7TPP - chains C and D of the 5 polymer chains in the assembly; structure by electron microscopy, 4.10 A resolution (low resolution: residue-level contacts below are approximate; hydrogen-bond / salt-bridge calls are withheld).

# Chain C
Protein: Coagulation factor Va
Organism: Homo sapiens
Notes: fragment: domains A1 and A2
UniProt: P12259 (FA5_HUMAN); residues 1-709 here correspond to UniProt positions 29-737 (UniProt number = residue number + 28)
Chain sequence (709 residues; each row starts with the number of its first residue):
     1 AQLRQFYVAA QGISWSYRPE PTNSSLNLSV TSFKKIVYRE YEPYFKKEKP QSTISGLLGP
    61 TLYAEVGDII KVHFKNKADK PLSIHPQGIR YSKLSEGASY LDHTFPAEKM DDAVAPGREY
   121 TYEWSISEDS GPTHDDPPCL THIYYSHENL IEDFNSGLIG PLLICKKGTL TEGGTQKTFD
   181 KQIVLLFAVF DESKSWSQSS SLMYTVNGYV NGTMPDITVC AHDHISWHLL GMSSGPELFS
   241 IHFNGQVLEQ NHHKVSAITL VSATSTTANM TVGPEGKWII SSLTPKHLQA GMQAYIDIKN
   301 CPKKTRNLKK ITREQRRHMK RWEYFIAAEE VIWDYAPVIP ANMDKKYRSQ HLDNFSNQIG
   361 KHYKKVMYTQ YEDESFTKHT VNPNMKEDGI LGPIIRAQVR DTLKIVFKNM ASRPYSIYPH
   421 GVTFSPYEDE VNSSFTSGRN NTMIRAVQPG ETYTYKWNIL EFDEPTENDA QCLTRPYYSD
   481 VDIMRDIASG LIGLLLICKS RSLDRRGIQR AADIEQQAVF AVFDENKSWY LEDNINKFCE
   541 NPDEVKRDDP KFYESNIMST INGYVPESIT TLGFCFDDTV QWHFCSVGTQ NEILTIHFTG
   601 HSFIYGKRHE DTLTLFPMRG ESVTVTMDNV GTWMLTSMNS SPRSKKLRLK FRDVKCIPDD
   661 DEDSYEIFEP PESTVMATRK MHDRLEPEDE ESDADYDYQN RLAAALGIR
Disulfides: C139-C165, C220-C301, C472-C498
UniProt features mapped onto this chain:
  - binding site (Ca(2+)): D111, D112
  - site (Cleavage): R306, N307, R506, G507, R679, K680, R709
  - modified residue: T612 (Phosphothreonine), Y665 (Sulfotyrosine), Y696 (Sulfotyrosine), Y698 (Sulfotyrosine)
  - glycosylation (N-linked (GlcNAc...) asparagine): N23, N27, N211, N269, N354, N432, N440, N526
What the authors report for this chain:
  - conformationally variable residues (loop rearrangement, order/disorder transition): V654 to R709
  - post-translational modification sites: R306, R506, R709 (citing earlier work)

# Chain D
Protein: Coagulation factor Va
Organism: Homo sapiens
Notes: fragment: domains C1, C2, and A3
UniProt: P12259 (FA5_HUMAN); residues 1546-2196 here correspond to UniProt positions 1574-2224 (UniProt number = residue number + 28)
Chain sequence (651 residues; each row starts with the number of its first residue):
  1546 SNNGNRRNYY IAAEEISWDY SEFVQRETDI EDSDDIPEDT TYKKVVFRKY LDSTFTKRDP
  1606 RGEYEEHLGI LGPIIRAEVD DVIQVRFKNL ASRPYSLHAH GLSYEKSSEG KTYEDDSPEW
  1666 FKEDNAVQPN SSYTYVWHAT ERSGPESPGS ACRAWAYYSA VNPEKDIHSG LIGPLLICQK
  1726 GILHKDSNMP MDMREFVLLF MTFDEKKSWY YEKKSRSSWR LTSSEMKKSH EFHAINGMIY
  1786 SLPGLKMYEQ EWVRLHLLNI GGSQDIHVVH FHGQTLLENG NKQHQLGVWP LLPGSFKTLE
  1846 MKASKPGWWL LNTEVGENQR AGMQTPFLIM DRDCRMPMGL STGIISDSQI KASEFLGYWE
  1906 PRLARLNNGG SYNAWSVEKL AAEFASKPWI QVDMQKEVII TGIQTQGAKH YLKSCYTTEF
  1966 YVAYSSNQIN WQIFKGNSTR NVMYFNGNSD ASTIKENQFD PPIVARYIRI SPTRAYNRPT
  2026 LRLELQGCEV NGCSTPLGME NGKIENKQIT ASSFKKSWWG DYWEPFRARL NAQGRVNAWQ
  2086 AKANNNKQWL EIDLLKIKKI TAIITQGCKS LSSEMYVKSY TIHYSEQGVE WKPYRLKSSM
  2146 VDKIFEGNTN TKGHVKNFFN PPIISRFIRV IPKTWNQSIA LRLELFGCDI Y
Not modelled in the structure: 1546-1555
Disulfides: C1697-C1723, C1879-C2033, C2038-C2193
UniProt features mapped onto this chain:
  - binding site (Cu cation): H1815, H1817
  - modified residue: Y1565 (Sulfotyrosine)
  - glycosylation (N-linked (GlcNAc...) asparagine): N1675, N1982, N2181

# Interface between chain C and chain D
Contacting residue pairs - 95 pairs, chain C then chain D:
  H85(C) - H1815(D)
  H85(C) - H1817(D)
  P86(C) - H1815(D)
  Q87(C) - H1815(D)
  Q87(C) - V1833(D)
  G88(C) - G1818(D)
  G88(C) - Q1819(D)
  G88(C) - T1820(D)
  I89(C) - G1818(D)
  I89(C) - T1820(D)
  I89(C) - S1849(D)
  I89(C) - K1850(D)
  R90(C) - K1850(D)
  R90(C) - Y2196(D)
  Y91(C) - H1817(D)
  Y91(C) - G1818(D)
  Y91(C) - K1850(D)
  Y91(C) - W1854(D)
  Y91(C) - Y2196(D)
  S92(C) - K1850(D)
  S92(C) - W1854(D)
  S92(C) - Y2196(D)
  K93(C) - P1851(D)
  K93(C) - G1852(D)
  K93(C) - W1853(D)
  K93(C) - W1854(D)
  E96(C) - W1854(D)
  Y100(C) - W1853(D)
  Y100(C) - L1855(D)
  L101(C) - I1575(D)
  D102(C) - W1853(D)
  H103(C) - T1573(D)
  H103(C) - I1575(D)
  T104(C) - W1853(D)
  F105(C) - K2104(D)
  F105(C) - N2165(D)
  E123(C) - Y2196(D)
  W124(C) - Y2196(D)
  S125(C) - Y2196(D)
  D129(C) - T1820(D)
  D129(C) - Q1830(D)
  D129(C) - K1847(D)
  S130(C) - T1820(D)
  G131(C) - Q1830(D)
  P132(C) - Q1830(D)
  H134(C) - Q1828(D)
  D135(C) - Q1828(D)
  D135(C) - H1829(D)
  D136(C) - Q1828(D)
  D136(C) - H1829(D)
  D136(C) - Q1830(D)
  L140(C) - Q1830(D)
  Y145(C) - E1859(D)
  H147(C) - N1857(D)
  N251(C) - H1829(D)
  V261(C) - I1811(D)
  S262(C) - V1813(D)
  I593(C) - I1811(D)
  T595(C) - P1838(D)
  H597(C) - H1645(D)
  T599(C) - H1643(D)
  T599(C) - Y1649(D)
  G600(C) - L1647(D)
  G600(C) - S1648(D)
  S602(C) - R1687(D)
  K607(C) - E1691(D)
  R608(C) - E1691(D)
  H609(C) - R1687(D)
  H609(C) - E1691(D)
  H609(C) - R1698(D)
  D611(C) - G1646(D)
  T612(C) - G1839(D)
  T612(C) - S1840(D)
  T614(C) - L1837(D)
  N629(C) - S1648(D)
  V630(C) - E1650(D)
  T632(C) - Y1658(D)
  T632(C) - E1659(D)
  W633(C) - S1648(D)
  W633(C) - Y1649(D)
  W633(C) - E1650(D)
  W633(C) - E1654(D)
  W633(C) - Y1658(D)
  M634(C) - Y1658(D)
  M634(C) - E1659(D)
  M638(C) - E1709(D)
  M638(C) - I1805(D)
  M638(C) - G1806(D)
  M638(C) - S1808(D)
  N639(C) - E1709(D)
  N639(C) - S1808(D)
  N639(C) - Q1809(D)
  R643(C) - Q1809(D)
  K645(C) - P1708(D)
  K650(C) - E1659(D)
Also at the interface, not in a pair above, chain C (60 interface residues in all): S99, S265, E610, G631, S640, R652
Also at the interface, not in a pair above, chain D (60 interface residues in all): K1651, Y1703, N1707, I1712, F1816, N1824, G1825, K1827, L1831, R1865, P1871

# Summary
The chain C/chain D interface involves 60 residues from each chain. UniProt lists Ca2+-binding residues
D111(C) and D112(C) on chain C; Cu cation-binding residues H1815(D) and H1817(D) on chain D. The paper reports
modification sites R306(C), R506(C) and R709(C); conformational variability at V654(C).
Here chain C is Coagulation factor Va and chain D is Coagulation factor Va, both from Homo sapiens. Entry 7TPP
(Cryo-em structure of human prothrombin:prothrombinase at 4.1 Angstrom resolution) was determined by electron
microscopy.
